PDB entry 8VY3 | electron microscopy, 2.98 A resolution | chains A and C of the 4 polymer chains in the assembly

# Chain A
Molecule: DNA primase small subunit
From: Homo sapiens
Notes: EC 2.7.7.102
UniProt: P49642 (PRI1_HUMAN); residues 1-412 here = UniProt positions 1-412
Chain sequence (412 residues; each row starts with the number of its first residue):
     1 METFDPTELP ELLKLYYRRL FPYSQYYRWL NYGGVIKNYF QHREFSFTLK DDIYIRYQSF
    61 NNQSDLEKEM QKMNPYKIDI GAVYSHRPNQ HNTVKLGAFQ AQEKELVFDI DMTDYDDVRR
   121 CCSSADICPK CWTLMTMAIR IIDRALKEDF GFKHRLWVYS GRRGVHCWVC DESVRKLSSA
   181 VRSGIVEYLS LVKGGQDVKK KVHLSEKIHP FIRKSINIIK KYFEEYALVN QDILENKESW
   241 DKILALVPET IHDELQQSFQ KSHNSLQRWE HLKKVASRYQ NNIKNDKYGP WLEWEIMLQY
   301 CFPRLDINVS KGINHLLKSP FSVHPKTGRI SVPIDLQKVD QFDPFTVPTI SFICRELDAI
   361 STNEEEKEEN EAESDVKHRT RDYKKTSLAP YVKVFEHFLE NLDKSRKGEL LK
Disordered / not traced: 284-288, 361-378
Metal / ion sites: Zn2+: C121, C122, C128, C131
Curated features (UniProtKB/Swiss-Prot):
  - motif: C121 to C131 (Zinc knuckle motif)
  - active site: E44, D109, D111
  - binding site (a ribonucleoside 5'-triphosphate): D109 to D111, S160 to H166, H315 to K318, H324
  - binding site (Mg(2+)): D109, D111, D306
  - binding site (Mn(2+)): D109, D111, D306
  - binding site (Zn(2+)): C121, C122, C128, C131
  - modified residue: M1 (N-acetylmethionine)
  - natural variant: C301 (C301R: In PDIL)
  - mutagenesis: E44 (E44A: Strongly decreases primase activity, which can be partially rescued by increasing primase concentration), Y54 (Y54A: Decreases primase activity), R56 (R56A: Loss of primase activity), K77 (K77A: Decreases primase activity), D109 (D109A: Loss of primase activity; D109N: Decreases the binding affinity for NTPs), D111 (D111A: Loss of primase activity; D111N: Decreases the binding affinity for NTPs), D114 (D114A: Slightly decreases primase activity), D116 (D116A: Slightly decreases primase activity), S160 (S160A: Abolishes NTP binding), R163 (R163A: Abolishes NTP binding), H166 (H166A: Abolishes NTP binding. Loss of primase activity), D306 (D306A: Loss of primase activity; D306N: Decreases the binding affinity for NTPs), 3 further mutagenesis entries in UniProt

# Chain C
Molecule: DNA polymerase alpha catalytic subunit
From: Homo sapiens
Notes: EC 2.7.7.7
UniProt: P09884 (DPOLA_HUMAN); residues 338-1456 here = UniProt positions 338-1456
Chain sequence (1119 residues; numbered 338 to 1456; the number before each row is that of its first residue):
   338 EQVFHFYWLD AYEDQYNQPG VVFLFGKVWI ESAETHVSCC VMVKNIERTL YFLPREMKID
   398 LNTGKETGTP ISMKDVYEEF DEKIATKYKI MKFKSKPVEK NYAFEIPDVP EKSEYLEVKY
   458 SAEMPQLPQD LKGETFSHVF GTNTSSLELF LMNRKIKGPC WLEVKSPQLL NQPVSWCKAE
   518 AMALKPDLVN VIKDVSPPPL VVMAFSMKTM QNAKNHQNEI IAMAALVHHS FALDKAAPKP
   578 PFQSHFCVVS KPKDCIFPYA FKEVIEKKNV KVEVAATERT LLGFFLAKVH KIDPDIIVGH
   638 NIYGFELEVL LQRINVCKAP HWSKIGRLKR SNMPKLGGRS GFGERNATCG RMICDVEISA
   698 KELIRCKSYH LSELVQQILK TERVVIPMEN IQNMYSESSQ LLYLLEHTWK DAKFILQIMC
   758 ELNVLPLALQ ITNIAGNIMS RTLMGGRSER NEFLLLHAFY ENNYIVPDKQ IFRKPQQKLG
   818 DEDEEIDGDT NKYKKGRKKA AYAGGLVLDP KVGFYDKFIL LLDFNSLYPS IIQEFNICFT
   878 TVQRVASEAQ KVTEDGEQEQ IPELPDPSLE MGILPREIRK LVERRKQVKQ LMKQQDLNPD
   938 LILQYDIRQK ALKLTANSMY GCLGFSYSRF YAKPLAALVT YKGREILMHT KEMVQKMNLE
   998 VIYGDTDSIM INTNSTNLEE VFKLGNKVKS EVNKLYKLLE IDIDGVFKSL LLLKKKKYAA
  1058 LVVEPTSDGN YVTKQELKGL DIVRRDWCDL AKDTGNFVIG QILSDQSRDT IVENIQKRLI
  1118 EIGENVLNGS VPVSQFEINK ALTKDPQDYP DKKSLPHVHV ALWINSQGGR KVKAGDTVSY
  1178 VICQDGSNLT ASQRAYAPEQ LQKQDNLTID TQYYLAQQIH PVVARICEPI DGIDAVLIAT
  1238 WLGLDPTQFR VHHYHKDEEN DALLGGPAQL TDEEKYRDCE RFKCPCPTCG TENIYDNVFD
  1298 GSGTDMEPSL YRCSNIDCKA SPLTFTVQLS NKLIMDIRRF IKKYYDGWLI CEEPTCRNRT
  1358 RHLPLQFSRT GPLCPACMKA TLQPEYSDKS LYTQLCFYRY IFDAECALEK LTTDHEKDKL
  1418 KKQFFTPKVL QDYRKLKNTA EQFLSRSGYS EVNLSKLFA
Disordered / not traced: 673-679, 809-841, 883-897, 1259-1265
Sequence notes: conflict A516 (Val in P09884)
Metal / ion sites: Zn2+ site 1: C1283, C1286, C1310, C1315; Zn2+ site 2: C1348, C1353, C1371, C1374
Curated features (UniProtKB/Swiss-Prot):
  - zinc finger: C1283 to S1318 (CysA-type)
  - motif: C1348 to C1374 (CysB motif)
  - binding site (Zn(2+)): C1283, C1286, C1310, C1315, C1348, C1353, C1371, C1374
  - modified residue: T406 (Phosphothreonine), K970 (N6-succinyllysine)
  - natural variant: P1381 (P1381L: In VEODS)

# Interface between chain A and chain C
Residue-residue contacts - 12 pairs, chain A then chain C:
  N92(A) - K449(C)
  T93(A) - P447(C)
  T93(A) - E448(C)  hydrogen bond (backbone-backbone)
  K95(A) - E448(C)
  K95(A) - T877(C)
  K95(A) - V879(C)  hydrogen bond (side chain-backbone)
  K95(A) - Q880(C)
  K95(A) - R881(C)
  L96(A) - T878(C)
  L96(A) - Q880(C)  hydrogen bond (backbone-side chain)
  L96(A) - L906(C)
  G97(A) - Q880(C)
Interface residues without a listed pair, chain A (7 interface residues in all): V94, A98
Interface residues without a listed pair, chain C (10 interface residues in all): F876

# Summary
7 residues of chain A face 10 of chain C across their interface; the contacts include 3 hydrogen bonds. Among
the polar pairs are K95(A)-V879(C), L96(A)-Q880(C) and T93(A)-E448(C).
Chain A is DNA primase small subunit and chain C is DNA polymerase alpha catalytic subunit, both from Homo
sapiens; the structure, Human DNA polymerase alpha/primase - AavLEA1 (1:40 molar ratio), was determined by
electron microscopy together with 9C8V from the same study.
